5XXY - chains H and L of the 3 polymer chains in the assembly; structure by X-ray diffraction, 2.90 A resolution.

== Chain H ==
Name: heavy chain of atezolizumab fab
From: Homo sapiens
Notes: antibody fragment or engineered binder
Sequence (240 residues; each row starts with the number of its first residue):
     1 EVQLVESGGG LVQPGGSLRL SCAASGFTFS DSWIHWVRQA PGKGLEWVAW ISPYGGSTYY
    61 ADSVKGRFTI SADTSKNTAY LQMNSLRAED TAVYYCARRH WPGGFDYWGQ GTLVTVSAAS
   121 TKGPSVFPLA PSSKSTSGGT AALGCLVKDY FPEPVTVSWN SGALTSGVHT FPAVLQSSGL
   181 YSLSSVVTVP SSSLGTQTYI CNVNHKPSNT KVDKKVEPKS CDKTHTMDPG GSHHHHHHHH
Disordered / not traced: 134-139, 193-196, 219-240
Cystine bridges: Cys22-Cys96, Cys145-Cys201

== Chain L ==
Name: light chain of atezolizumab fab
From: Homo sapiens
Notes: antibody fragment or engineered binder
Sequence (214 residues; row label = number of the first residue in the row):
     1 DIQMTQSPSS LSASVGDRVT ITCRASQDVS TAVAWYQQKP GKAPKLLIYS ASFLYSGVPS
    61 RFSGSGSGTD FTLTISSLQP EDFATYYCQQ YLYHPATFGQ GTKVEIKRTV AAPSVFIFPP
   121 SDEQLKSGTA SVVCLLNNFY PREAKVQWKV DNALQSGNSQ ESVTEQDSKD STYSLSSTLT
   181 LSKADYEKHK VYACEVTHQG LSSPVTKSFN RGEC
Disordered / not traced: 212-214
Cystine bridges: Cys23-Cys88, Cys134-Cys194

== Interface between chain H and chain L ==
Residue-residue contacts - 67 pairs, chain H then chain L:
  Gln39(H) - Gln38(L)  hydrogen bond
  Gln39(H) - Tyr87(L)
  Gly44(H) - Tyr87(L)
  Leu45(H) - Pro44(L)  hydrophobic
  Leu45(H) - Tyr87(L)  hydrophobic
  Leu45(H) - Phe98(L)  hydrophobic
  Trp47(H) - Pro95(L)  hydrophobic
  Trp47(H) - Ala96(L)
  Trp50(H) - His94(L)
  Tyr59(H) - His94(L)
  Tyr59(H) - Pro95(L)
  Tyr95(H) - Gln38(L)  hydrogen bond
  Tyr95(H) - Lys42(L)
  Tyr95(H) - Ala43(L)
  Tyr95(H) - Pro44(L)
  Arg99(H) - Tyr91(L)
  Arg99(H) - His94(L)
  His100(H) - Tyr49(L)
  His100(H) - Tyr55(L)
  Pro102(H) - Tyr49(L)  hydrophobic
  Pro102(H) - Ser50(L)  hydrogen bond (backbone-side chain)
  Pro102(H) - Tyr91(L)
  Gly103(H) - Tyr49(L)
  Gly103(H) - Tyr91(L)
  Gly104(H) - Tyr36(L)
  Gly104(H) - Gln89(L)
  Gly104(H) - Tyr91(L)
  Phe105(H) - Tyr36(L)  hydrogen bond (backbone-side chain)
  Phe105(H) - Gln89(L)
  Asp106(H) - Tyr55(L)
  Tyr107(H) - Tyr55(L)
  Trp108(H) - Tyr36(L)
  Trp108(H) - Ala43(L)  hydrophobic
  Trp108(H) - Pro44(L)  hydrogen bond (side chain-backbone)
  Gly109(H) - Ala43(L)
  Val126(H) - Glu123(L)
  Phe127(H) - Ser121(L)
  Phe127(H) - Gln124(L)
  Pro128(H) - Glu123(L)
  Leu129(H) - Phe118(L)
  Leu129(H) - Val133(L)  hydrophobic
  Ala130(H) - Phe118(L)
  Thr140(H) - Phe116(L)
  Ala142(H) - Phe116(L)  hydrophobic
  Ala142(H) - Phe118(L)
  Leu143(H) - Phe118(L)  hydrophobic
  Leu146(H) - Ser131(L)
  Lys148(H) - Ser131(L)
  His169(H) - Asn137(L)  hydrogen bond
  His169(H) - Asn138(L)  hydrogen bond
  His169(H) - Ser174(L)
  Phe171(H) - Leu135(L)  hydrophobic
  Phe171(H) - Ser162(L)
  Phe171(H) - Ser174(L)
  Phe171(H) - Leu175(L)
  Phe171(H) - Ser176(L)
  Pro172(H) - Ser162(L)  hydrogen bond (backbone-side chain)
  Pro172(H) - Val163(L)
  Val174(H) - Gln160(L)
  Val174(H) - Glu161(L)
  Val174(H) - Ser162(L)
  Leu175(H) - Gln160(L)  hydrogen bond (backbone-side chain)
  Gln176(H) - Gln160(L)
  Ser184(H) - Ser176(L)  hydrogen bond
  Val186(H) - Leu135(L)  hydrophobic
  Thr188(H) - Asn137(L)
  Lys214(H) - Glu123(L)  salt bridge
Other interface residues (no listed pair), chain H (39 interface residues in all): Val37, Lys43
Other interface residues (no listed pair), chain L (38 interface residues in all): Ala34, Leu46, Gln100, Thr164, Asp167, Thr180

== In short ==
Chain H and chain L form an interface of 39 and 38 residues respectively, with 10 hydrogen bonds and 1 salt
bridge. Polar pairs include Lys214(H)-Glu123(L), Gln39(H)-Gln38(L) and Tyr95(H)-Gln38(L).
Chain H is heavy chain of atezolizumab fab and chain L is light chain of atezolizumab fab, both from Homo
sapiens; the structure, Crystal structure of PD-L1 complexed with atezolizumab fab at 2.9A, was determined by
X-ray diffraction.
